Entry 5NHT (X-ray diffraction, 3.20 A resolution); this record covers chains P and B of the 5 polymer chains in the assembly.

[Chain P]
Protein: Melanoma antigen recognized by T-cells 1
Notes: engineered mutation(s): A27L
Chain sequence (10 residues; row label = number of the first residue in the row):
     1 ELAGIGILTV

[Chain B]
Protein: T-cell receptor beta variable 19, TRB protein
Organism: Homo sapiens
Notes: engineered mutation(s): S171C,S171C,S171C,S171C,S171C,S171C,S171C,S171C,S171C,S171C,S171C,S171C,S171C,S171C,S171C,S171C
UniProt: chimeric construct of A0A5B3, A0A0C4ZKA8: residues 3-94 from A0A5B3 (A0A5B3_HUMAN) positions 22-113 (UniProt number = residue number + 19); residues 101-244 from A0A0C4ZKA8 positions 31-174 (UniProt number = residue number - 70)
Chain sequence (251 residues; row label = number of the first residue in the row):
     2 MGITQSPKYL FRKEGQNVTL SCEQNLNHDA MYWYRQDPGQ GLRLIYYSQI VNDFQKGDIA
    62 EGYSVSREKK ESFPLTVTSA QKNPTAFYLC ASSQGLAGAG ELFFGEGSRL TVLEDLKNVF
   122 PPEVAVFEPS EAEISHTQKA TLVCLATGFY PDHVELSWWV NGKEVHSGVC TDPQPLKEQP
   182 ALNDSRYCLS SRLRVSATFW QNPRNHFRCQ VQFYGLSEND EWTQDRAKPV TQIVSAEAWG
   242 RADQDRGGGC D
Not modelled in the structure: 2, 246-252
Cystine bridges: Cys-23/Cys-91, Cys-145/Cys-210
Construct notes: initiating methionine (2); linker (95-100); conflict Cys-171 (Ser101 in A0A0C4ZKA8); expression tag (245-252)

[How chain P and chain B interact]
Pairs across the interface (8):
  Gly-4(P) / Leu-97(B)
  Gly-4(P) / Ala-100(B)
  Ile-5(P) / Leu-97(B)
  Ile-5(P) / Ala-100(B)  hydrophobic
  Ile-7(P) / Leu-97(B)  hydrophobic
  Leu-8(P) / Gln-95(B)
  Leu-8(P) / Gly-96(B)
  Thr-9(P) / Asp-30(B)  hydrogen bond
Interface residues without a listed pair, chain P (6 interface residues in all): Gly-6
Interface residues without a listed pair, chain B (6 interface residues in all): Ile-51

[Overview]
The chain P/chain B interface involves 6 residues from each chain, with 1 hydrogen bond. The hydrogen-bonded
pair is Thr-9(P)/Asp-30(B).
Here chain P is Melanoma antigen recognized by T-cells 1 and chain B is T-cell receptor beta variable 19, TRB
protein (Homo sapiens). Entry 5NHT (human 199.54-16 TCR in complex with Melan-A/MART-1 (26-35) peptide and
HLA-A2) was determined by X-ray diffraction.
